6XLJ - chains G and N of the 11 polymer chains in the assembly; structure by electron microscopy, 2.70 A resolution.

# Chain G
Molecule: MerR family transcriptional regulator EcmrR
Source organism: Escherichia coli O157:H7
Sequence (268 residues; each row starts with the number of its first residue):
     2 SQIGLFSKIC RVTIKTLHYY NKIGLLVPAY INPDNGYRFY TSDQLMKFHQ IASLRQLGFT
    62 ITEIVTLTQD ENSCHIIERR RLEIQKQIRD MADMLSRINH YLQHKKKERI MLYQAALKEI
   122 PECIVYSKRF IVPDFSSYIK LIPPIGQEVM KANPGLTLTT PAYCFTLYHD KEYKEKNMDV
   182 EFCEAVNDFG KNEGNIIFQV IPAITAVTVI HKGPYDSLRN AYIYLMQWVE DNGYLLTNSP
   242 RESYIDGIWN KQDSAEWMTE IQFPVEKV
Small-molecule neighbours:
  - tetraphenylantimonium ion (118): Tyr-127, Ile-143, Pro-144, Gly-147, Ala-163, Cys-165, Glu-185, Tyr-245, Ile-249, Trp-250
  - chapso (1N7): Tyr-169, Asp-171, Lys-172, Glu-173, Tyr-174, Lys-175, Glu-176, Met-179, Leu-219, Arg-220, Tyr-223, Met-227, Leu-237, Pro-241, Glu-243
What the authors report for this chain:
  - binding site for tetraphenylantimonium ion: Glu-185
  - conformationally variable residues (side-chain flip): Tyr-174, Glu-185, Arg-220
  - binding site for chapso: Tyr-174, Arg-220, Glu-243

# Chain N
Molecule: synthetic non-template strand DNA
Sequence (54 nucleotides; numbered 35 to 88; the number before each row is that of its first residue):
    35 GCCTTGACCC TCCCCTAAGG GGAGGGTTTA GATTGTGTGC AGTCTGACGC GGCG

# Chain G / chain N interface
Pairs across the interface - 14 pairs, chain G then chain N:
  Thr-14(G) with DG54(N), hydrogen bond to the phosphate
  Lys-16(G) with DG54(N), phosphate contact; DG55(N), hydrogen bond to the base; DG56(N), hydrogen bond to the base
  Thr-17(G) with DG53(N), sugar contact; DG54(N), hydrogen bond to the phosphate
  Tyr-20(G) with DA52(N), base contact; DG53(N), base contact
  Tyr-21(G) with DG53(N), hydrogen bond to the phosphate
  Tyr-38(G) with DG60(N), hydrogen bond to the base
  Arg-56(G) with DG53(N), salt bridge to the phosphate
  Thr-61(G) with DA51(N), phosphate contact; DA52(N), phosphate contact
  Ile-62(G) with DA52(N), hydrogen bond to the phosphate

# Summary
9 residues of chain G face 7 of chain N across their interface, with 7 hydrogen bonds and 1 salt bridge. Polar
contacts include Lys-16(G)/DG55(N), Lys-16(G)/DG56(N) and Tyr-38(G)/DG60(N). Bound to chain G: chapso and
tetraphenylantimonium ion. The paper reports a binding site for chapso at Tyr-174(G), Arg-220(G) and
Glu-243(G); a binding site for tetraphenylantimonium ion at Glu-185(G).
Here chain G is MerR family transcriptional regulator EcmrR (Escherichia coli O157:H7) and chain N is
synthetic non-template strand DNA. Entry 6XLJ (Cryo-EM structure of EcmrR-RNAP-promoter initial transcribing
complex with 4-nt RNA transcript (EcmrR-RPitc-4nt)) was determined by electron microscopy together with 6XL5,
6XL6, 6XL9, 6XLA, 6XLK, 6XLL, 6XLM and 6XLN from the same study.
